Entry 8HCX (electron microscopy, 3.50 A resolution); this record covers chains A and C of the 6 polymer chains in the assembly.

Chain A:
Name: Guanine nucleotide-binding protein G(q) subunit alpha-1
From: Homo sapiens
Chain sequence (246 residues; each row starts with the number of its first residue; note: 113 numbers in that range are skipped by the numbering (no residue carries them; nothing is unmodelled there)):
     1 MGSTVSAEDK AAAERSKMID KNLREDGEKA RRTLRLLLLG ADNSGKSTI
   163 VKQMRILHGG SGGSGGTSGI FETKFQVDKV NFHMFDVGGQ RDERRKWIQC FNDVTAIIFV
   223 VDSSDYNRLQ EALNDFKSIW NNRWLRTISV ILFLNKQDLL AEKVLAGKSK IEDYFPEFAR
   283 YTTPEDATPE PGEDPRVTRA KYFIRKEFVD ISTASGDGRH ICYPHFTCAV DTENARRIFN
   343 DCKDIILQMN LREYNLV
Unresolved in the structure: 1-7, 163-179, 331-332, 359

Chain C:
Name: Endothelin receptor type B, Oplophorus-luciferin 2-monooxygenase catalytic subunit chimera
From: Homo sapiens
Notes: EC 1.13.12.13
UniProt: chimeric construct of P24530, Q9GV45: residues 27-424 from P24530 (EDNRB_HUMAN) positions 27-424 (same numbers); residues 425-582 from Q9GV45 positions 27-184 (UniProt number = residue number - 398)
Chain sequence (603 residues; each row starts with the number of its first residue; numbers below 1 keep their minus sign (Met-20 is residue -20)):
   -20 MDSKGSSQKG SRLLLLLVVS NLLLCQGVVS DYKDDDDVDH HHHHHHHEER GFPPDRATPL
    40 LQTAEIMTPP TKTLWPKGSN ASLARSLAPA EVPKGDRTAG SPPRTISPPP CQGPIEIKET
   100 FKYINTVVSC LVFVLGIIGN STLLRIIYKN KCMRNGPNIL IASLALGDLL HIVIDIPINV
   160 YKLLAEDWPF GAEMCKLVPF IQKASVGITV LSLCALSIDR YRAVASWSRI KGIGVPKWTA
   220 VEIVLIWVVS VVLAVPEAIG FDIITMDYKG SYLRICLLHP VQKTAFMQFY KTAKDWWLFS
   280 FYFCLPLAIT AFFYTLMTCE MLRKKSGMQI ALNDHLKQRR EVAKTVFCLV LVFALCWLPL
   340 HLSRILKLTL YNQNDPNRCE LLSFLLVLDY IGINMASLNS CINPIALYLV SKRFKNCFKS
   400 CLCCWCQSFE EKQSLEEKQS CLKFKVFTLE DFVGDWEQTA AYNLDQVLEQ GGVSSLLQNL
   460 AVSVTPIQRI VRSGENALKI DIHVIIPYEG LSADQMAQIE EVFKVVYPVD DHHFKVILPY
   520 GTLVIDGVTP NMLNYFGRPY EGIAVFDGKK ITVTGTLWNG NKIIDERLIT PDGSMLFRVT
   580 INS
Unresolved in the structure: -20 to 89, 210-213, 303-314, 398-582
Differences from the reference sequence: initiating methionine (-20); expression tag (-19 to 26); conflict Val425 (Thr27 in Q9GV45), Glu429 (Ala31 in Q9GV45), Glu436 (Gln38 in Q9GV45), 27 further conflict positions vs the reference (Q9GV45) not listed
Cystine bridges: Cys90-Cys358
What the authors report for this chain:
  - conformationally variable residues (helix shift, loop rearrangement, side-chain flip): Gln91 to Lys97, Ala164, Arg318, Trp336, Tyr350, Arg357, Tyr369, Ile372, Leu386

Interface between chain A and chain C:
Pairs across the interface (27):
  Arg31(A) with Ser207(C)
  Arg321(A) with Arg392(C)
  Asp346(A) with Arg318(C), salt bridge
  Ile348(A) with Trp206(C)
  Leu349(A) with Arg318(C)
  Met351(A) with Arg208(C)
  Asn352(A) with Ala202(C), hydrogen bond (side chain-backbone); Arg208(C)
  Leu353(A) with Val203(C), hydrophobic; Met300(C), hydrophobic; Val321(C), hydrophobic
  Glu355(A) with Asn134(C); Pro136(C); Ile209(C)
  Tyr356(A) with Pro136(C), hydrophobic; Ile140(C); Asp198(C), hydrogen bond (side chain-backbone); Arg199(C); Ala202(C)
  Asn357(A) with Asn137(C); Leu386(C); Ser390(C); Arg392(C); Phe393(C)
  Leu358(A) with Arg199(C); Val321(C), hydrophobic; Val389(C)
Other interface residues (no listed pair), chain A (14 interface residues in all): Arg32, Gln350
Other interface residues (no listed pair), chain C (23 interface residues in all): Ser205, Met296, Gln317
Interface features reported in the paper:
  - residue pairs: Asn357(A)-Ser390(C) (hydrogen bond), Asn137(C)-Asn357(A) (hydrogen bond)

Overview:
Chain A and chain C form an interface of 14 and 23 residues respectively; the contacts include 2 hydrogen
bonds and 1 salt bridge. Polar contacts include Asp346(A)-Arg318(C), Asn352(A)-Ala202(C) and
Tyr356(A)-Asp198(C). The authors report hydrogen bonds between Asn357(A) and Ser390(C) and Asn137(C) and
Asn357(A). The paper reports conformational variability at Gln91(C), Ala164(C) and Arg318(C) among others.
Chain A is Guanine nucleotide-binding protein G(q) subunit alpha-1 and chain C is Endothelin receptor type B,
Oplophorus-luciferin 2-monooxygenase catalytic subunit chimera, both from Homo sapiens; the structure, Cryo-EM
structure of Endothelin1-bound ETBR-Gq complex, was determined by electron microscopy, deposited together with
8HBD and 8HCQ.
